PDB entry 7CAK | electron microscopy, 3.58 A resolution | chains B and C of the 9 polymer chains in the assembly

# Chain B (and C)
Protein: Spike glycoprotein
Organism: Severe acute respiratory syndrome coronavirus 2
Notes: chain C of this document is another copy of the same molecule, construct and numbering; everything in this record applies to it too
UniProtKB: P0DTC2 (SPIKE_SARS2); residues 1-1208 here = UniProt positions 1-1208
Sequence (1208 residues; numbered 1 to 1208; the number before each row is that of its first residue):
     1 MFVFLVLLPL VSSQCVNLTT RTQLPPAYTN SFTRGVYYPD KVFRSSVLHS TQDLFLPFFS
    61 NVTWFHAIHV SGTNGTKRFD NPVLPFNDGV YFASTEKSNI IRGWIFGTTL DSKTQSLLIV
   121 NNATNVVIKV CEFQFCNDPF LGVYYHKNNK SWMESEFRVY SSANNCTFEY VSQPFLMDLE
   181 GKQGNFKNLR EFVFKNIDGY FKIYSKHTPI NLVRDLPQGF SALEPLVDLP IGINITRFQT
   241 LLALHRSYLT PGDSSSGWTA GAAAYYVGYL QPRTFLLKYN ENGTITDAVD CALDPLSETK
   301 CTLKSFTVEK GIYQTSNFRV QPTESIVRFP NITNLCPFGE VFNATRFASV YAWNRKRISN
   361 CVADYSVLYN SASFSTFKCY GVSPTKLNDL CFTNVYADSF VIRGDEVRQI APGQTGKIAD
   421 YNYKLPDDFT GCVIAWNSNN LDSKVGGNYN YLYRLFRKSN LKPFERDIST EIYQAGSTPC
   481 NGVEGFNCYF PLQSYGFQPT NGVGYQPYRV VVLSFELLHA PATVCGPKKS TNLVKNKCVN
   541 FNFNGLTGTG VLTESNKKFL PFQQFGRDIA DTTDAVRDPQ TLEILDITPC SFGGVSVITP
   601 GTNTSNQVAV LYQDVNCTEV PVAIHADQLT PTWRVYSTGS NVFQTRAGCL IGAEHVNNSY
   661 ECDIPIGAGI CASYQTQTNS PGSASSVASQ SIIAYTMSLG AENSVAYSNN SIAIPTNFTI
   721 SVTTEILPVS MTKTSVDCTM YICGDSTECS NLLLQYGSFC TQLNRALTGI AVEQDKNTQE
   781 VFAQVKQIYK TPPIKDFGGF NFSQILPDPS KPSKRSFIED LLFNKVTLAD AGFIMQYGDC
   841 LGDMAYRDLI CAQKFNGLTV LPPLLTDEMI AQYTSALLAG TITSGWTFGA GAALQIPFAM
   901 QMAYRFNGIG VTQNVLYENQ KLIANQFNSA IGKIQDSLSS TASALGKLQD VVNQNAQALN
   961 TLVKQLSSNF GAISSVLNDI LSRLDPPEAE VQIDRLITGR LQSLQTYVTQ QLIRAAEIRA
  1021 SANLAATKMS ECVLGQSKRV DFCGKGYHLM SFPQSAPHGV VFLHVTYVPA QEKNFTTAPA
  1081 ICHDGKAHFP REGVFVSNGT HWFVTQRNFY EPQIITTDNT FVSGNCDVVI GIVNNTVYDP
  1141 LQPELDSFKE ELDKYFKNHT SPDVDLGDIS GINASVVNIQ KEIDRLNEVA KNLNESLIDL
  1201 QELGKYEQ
Disordered / not traced: 1-24, 70-79, 173-185, 246-262, 445-446, 621-640, 677-688, 828-848, 1148-1208
Disulfides: Cys131-Cys166, Cys291-Cys301, Cys336-Cys361, Cys379-Cys432, Cys480-Cys488, Cys617-Cys649, Cys662-Cys671, Cys738-Cys760, Cys743-Cys749, Cys1032-Cys1043, Cys1082-Cys1126
Covalent attachments: N-acetylglucosamine (NAG) linked to Asn61, Asn122, Asn234, Asn282, Asn331, Asn343, Asn603, Asn616, Asn657, Asn709, Asn717, Asn801, Asn1074, Asn1098, Asn1134
Construct notes: engineered mutation Gly682 (Arg in P0DTC2), Ser683 (Arg in P0DTC2), Ser685 (Arg in P0DTC2), Met835 (Lys in P0DTC2), Met844 (Ile in P0DTC2), Tyr846 (Ala in P0DTC2), Pro986 (Lys in P0DTC2), Pro987 (Val in P0DTC2)
UniProt features mapped onto this chain:
  - region: Asn280 to Cys301 (Putative superantigen), Arg403 to Asp405 (Integrin-binding motif), Asn448 to Phe456 (Immunodominant HLA epitope recognized by the CD8+), Pro681, Ala684 (Putative superantigen), Ser816 to Tyr837 (Fusion peptide 1), Asp1163 to Glu1202 (Heptad repeat 2)
  - site: Arg815, Ser816 (Cleavage)
  - glycosylation: Asn17 (N-linked (GlcNAc...) (complex) asparagine), Asn61 (N-linked (GlcNAc...) (hybrid) asparagine), Asn74 (N-linked (GlcNAc...) (complex) asparagine), Asn122 (N-linked (GlcNAc...) (hybrid) asparagine), Asn149 (N-linked (GlcNAc...) (complex) asparagine), Asn165 (N-linked (GlcNAc...) (complex) asparagine), Asn234 (N-linked (GlcNAc...) (high mannose) asparagine), Asn282 (N-linked (GlcNAc...) (complex) asparagine), Thr323 (O-linked (GalNAc) threonine), Ser325 (O-linked (HexNAc...) serine), Asn331 (N-linked (GlcNAc...) (complex) asparagine), Asn343 (N-linked (GlcNAc...) (complex) asparagine), Asn603 (N-linked (GlcNAc...) (hybrid) asparagine), Asn616 (N-linked (GlcNAc...) (complex) asparagine), Asn657 (N-linked (GlcNAc...) (complex) asparagine), Thr676 (O-linked (GlcNAc...) threonine), Thr678 (O-linked (GlcNAc...) threonine), Asn709 (N-linked (GlcNAc...) (high mannose) asparagine), Asn717 (N-linked (GlcNAc...) (hybrid) asparagine), Asn801 (N-linked (GlcNAc...) (hybrid) asparagine) and 6 more in UniProt
  - natural variant: Leu5 (L5F: In strain: Iota/B.1.526), Ser13 (S13I: In strain: Epsilon/B.1.427/B.1.429), Leu18 (L18F: In strain: Beta/B.1.351, Gamma/P.1 and 1 more), Thr19 (T19I: In strain: Omicron/BQ.1.1, Omicron/XBB.1.5 and 1 more; T19R: In strain: Delta/B.1.617.2, Omicron/BA.2 and 4 more), Thr20 (T20N: In strain: Gamma/P.1), Leu24 to Ala27 (sequence variant, change not given here; In strain: Omicron/BA.2, Omicron/BA.2.12.1 and 6 more), Pro26 (P26S: In strain: Gamma/P.1), Gln52 (Q52H: In strain: Omicron/EG.5.1), Ala67 (A67V: In strain: Eta/B.1.525, Omicron/BA.1), His69 to Val70 (deletion: In strain: Alpha/B.1.1.7, Eta/B.1.525 and 5 more), Gly75 (G75V: In strain: Lambda/C.37), Thr76 (T76I: In strain: Lambda/C.37), 82 further natural variant entries in UniProt
  - mutagenesis: His69 to Val70 (Increased incorporation of cleaved spike into virions), Asn121 (N121Q: Partial loss of biliverdin affinity), Arg190 (R190K: Partial loss of biliverdin affinity), Asn234 (N234Q: Increased resistance to neutralizing antibodies), Asn331 (N331Q: Reduced viral infectivity), Asn343 (N343Q: Reduced viral infectivity), Leu452 (L452R: Increased resistance to neutralizing antibodies. Decreases HLA binding to NF9 epitope. Increased binding affinity to human ACE2), Tyr453 (Y453F: Decreased HLA binding to NF9 epitope. Increased binding affinity to human ACE2), Ala475 (A475V: Increased resistance to neutralizing antibodies), Val483 (V483A: Increased resistance to neutralizing antibodies), Glu484 (E484D: Increased replication in human TMEM106B overexpressing cells), Phe490 (F490L: Increased resistance to neutralizing antibodies and human covalescent sera neutralization), 12 further mutagenesis entries in UniProt
What the authors report for this chain:
  - mutagenesis - V367F: unchanged binding to H014

# Interface between chain B and chain C
Pairs across the interface (120):
  Tyr38(B) with Phe562(C), hydrophobic
  Asp40(B) with Phe562(C)
  Lys41(B) with Phe562(C); Gln563(C), hydrogen bond (backbone-side chain); Gln564(C), hydrogen bond (backbone-backbone)
  Val42(B) with Gln563(C), hydrogen bond (backbone-side chain); Phe565(C), hydrophobic; Arg567(C)
  Phe43(B) with Lys558(C); Phe559(C), hydrophobic; Gln563(C); Phe565(C), hydrogen bond (backbone-backbone); Gly566(C); Arg567(C), hydrogen bond (backbone-backbone)
  Val47(B) with Ile569(C), hydrophobic
  Cys166(B) with Arg357(C), hydrogen bond (backbone-side chain)
  Thr167(B) with Arg357(C), hydrogen bond (backbone-side chain)
  Glu224(B) with Phe562(C)
  Pro225(B) with Phe562(C)
  Asn282(B) with Lys558(C)
  Gly283(B) with Gln563(C)
  Asp737(B) with Arg319(C), salt bridge
  Met740(B) with Arg319(C); Phe592(C), hydrophobic
  Gln755(B) with Ser968(C); Gly971(C), hydrogen bond (side chain-backbone)
  Tyr756(B) with Gln965(C); Phe970(C), hydrophobic
  Ser758(B) with Thr961(C); Gln965(C), hydrogen bond
  Phe759(B) with Gln965(C)
  Gln762(B) with Thr961(C); Thr1006(C)
  Arg765(B) with Gln957(C)
  Lys786(B) with Gly700(C); Lys1045(C)
  Gln787(B) with Ala701(C); Asn703(C), hydrogen bond
  Ile788(B) with Leu699(C); Gly700(C); Ala701(C); Glu702(C); Asn703(C), hydrogen bond (backbone-backbone)
  Tyr789(B) with Asn703(C); Val705(C), hydrophobic
  Lys790(B) with Glu702(C), salt bridge; Asn703(C), hydrogen bond (backbone-backbone); Ser704(C)
  Asp796(B) with Tyr707(C), hydrogen bond (backbone-side chain)
  Phe797(B) with Tyr707(C)
  Ala852(B) with Asp568(C); Ala570(C)
  Lys854(B) with Ser591(C), hydrogen bond (side chain-backbone); Asp614(C), salt bridge
  Phe855(B) with Asp568(C); Thr572(C); Pro589(C); Phe592(C)
  Gly857(B) with Phe592(C)
  Pro863(B) with Ala668(C), hydrogen bond (backbone-backbone)
  Leu864(B) with Pro665(C), hydrophobic; Ala668(C); Gly669(C), hydrogen bond (backbone-backbone)
  Thr866(B) with Ala668(C); Gly669(C)
  Met869(B) with Gly669(C); Met697(C), hydrophobic
  Gln872(B) with Leu699(C)
  Tyr873(B) with Leu699(C)
  Thr883(B) with Tyr707(C)
  Trp886(B) with Tyr1047(C)
  Gly889(B) with Asp1041(C); Lys1045(C)
  Ala890(B) with Lys1045(C); Gly1046(C); Tyr1047(C); Val1068(C); Pro1069(C)
  Gly891(B) with Lys1045(C)
  Ala892(B) with Glu1072(C)
  Leu894(B) with Ala713(C); Pro715(C); Glu1072(C)
  Gln895(B) with Val705(C); Ala706(C); Ser711(C); Ile712(C); Ala713(C), hydrogen bond (backbone-backbone); Asn1074(C), hydrogen bond
  Ile896(B) with Ile712(C), hydrophobic
  Pro897(B) with Tyr707(C); Asn709(C); Thr1077(C)
  Phe898(B) with Tyr707(C), hydrogen bond (backbone-side chain)
  Met900(B) with Thr1077(C), hydrogen bond
  Tyr904(B) with Val1094(C); Arg1107(C)
  Thr912(B) with Phe1121(C)
  Gln913(B) with Phe1089(C); Pro1090(C), hydrogen bond (side chain-backbone)
  Asn914(B) with Phe1089(C); Phe1121(C); Ser1123(C), hydrogen bond
  Tyr917(B) with Pro1079(C); Phe1089(C), hydrophobic; Val1128(C)
  Glu918(B) with Ser1123(C), hydrogen bond; Val1128(C)
  Gln920(B) with Ile1130(C)
  Lys921(B) with Ile1130(C)
  Val963(B) with Ala570(C)
  Gln1005(B) with Gln1002(C), hydrogen bond; Thr1006(C)
  Leu1012(B) with Gln1010(C)
  Glu1031(B) with Arg1039(C), salt bridge
  Leu1034(B) with Asp1041(C)
  Gly1035(B) with Val1040(C)
  Arg1039(B) with Arg1039(C)
  Glu1111(B) with Ser1123(C)
  Glu1144(B) with Leu1145(C)
Also at the interface, not in a pair above, chain B (80 interface residues in all): Arg44, Pro792, Asn856, Leu861, Pro862, Ile882, Thr887, Ala893, Ser967, Asp994, Ile1013, Thr1027, Ser1030, Leu1141
Also at the interface, not in a pair above, chain C (82 interface residues in all): Asn317, Lys557, Leu560, Asp571, Gln613, Ala647, Gly667, Ser708, Asn710, Asn969, Arg995, Ile1013, Gly1093, Gly1124, Val1129, Leu1141

# In short
80 residues of chain B and 82 residues of chain C are in contact; the contacts include 24 hydrogen bonds and 4
salt bridges. Polar pairs include Asp737(B)-Arg319(C), Lys790(B)-Glu702(C) and Lys854(B)-Asp614(C). The paper
reports that V367F of chain B leaves binding to H014 unchanged.
Chain B and chain C are both Spike glycoprotein (Severe acute respiratory syndrome coronavirus 2); the
structure, SARS-CoV-2 S trimer with three RBD in the open state and complexed with three H014 Fab, was
determined by electron microscopy (same publication as 7CAC, 7CAB, 7CAI and 7CAH).
